6DPU - chains A and C of the 12 polymer chains in the assembly; structure by electron microscopy, 3.10 A resolution.

# Chain A (and C)
Molecule: Tubulin alpha-1B chain
Organism: Sus scrofa
Notes: chain C of this document is another copy of the same molecule, construct and numbering; everything in this record applies to it too
Reference sequence: Q2XVP4 (TBA1B_PIG); residues 1-451 here = UniProt positions 1-451
Sequence (451 residues; row label = number of the first residue in the row):
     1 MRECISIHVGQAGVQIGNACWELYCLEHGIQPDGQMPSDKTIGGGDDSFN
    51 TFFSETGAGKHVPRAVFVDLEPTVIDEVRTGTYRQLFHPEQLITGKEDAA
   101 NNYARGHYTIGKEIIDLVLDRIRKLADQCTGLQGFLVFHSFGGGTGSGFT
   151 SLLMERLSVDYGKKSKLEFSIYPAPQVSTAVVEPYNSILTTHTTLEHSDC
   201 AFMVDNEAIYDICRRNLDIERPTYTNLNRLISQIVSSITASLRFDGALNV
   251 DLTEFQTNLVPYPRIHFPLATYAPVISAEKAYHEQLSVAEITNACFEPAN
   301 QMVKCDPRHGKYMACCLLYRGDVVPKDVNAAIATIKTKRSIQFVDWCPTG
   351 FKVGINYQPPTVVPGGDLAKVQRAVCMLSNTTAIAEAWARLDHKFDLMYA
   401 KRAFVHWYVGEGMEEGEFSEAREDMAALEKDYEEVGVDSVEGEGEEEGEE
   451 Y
Disordered / not traced: 38-46, 440-451
Ligand contacts: GTP (guanosine-5'-triphosphate): G10, Q11, A12, Q15, D69, D98, A99, A100, N101, S140, G143, G144, T145, G146, I171, T179, E183, N206, Y224, L227, N228, I231
Curated features (UniProtKB/Swiss-Prot):
  - motif: M1 to C4 (MREC motif)
  - active site: E254
  - binding site (GTP): G10, Q11, A12, Q15, E71, A99, S140, G143, G144, T145, G146, T179, E183, N206, Y224, N228, L252
  - binding site (Mg(2+)): E71
  - site: Y451 (Involved in polymerization)
  - modified residue: K40 (N6,N6,N6-trimethyllysine), S48 (Phosphoserine), S232 (Phosphoserine), Y282 (3'-nitrotyrosine), R339 (Omega-N-methylarginine), S439 (Phosphoserine), E443 (5-glutamyl polyglutamate), E445 (5-glutamyl polyglutamate), Y451 (3'-nitrotyrosine)
  - cross-link (Glycyl lysine isopeptide (Lys-Gly)): K326 (interchain with G-Cter in ubiquitin), K370 (interchain with G-Cter in ubiquitin)

# How chain A and chain C interact
Pairs across the interface (12):
  E279(A) with Q85(C), hydrogen bond
  Y282(A) with T56(C)
  H283(A) with T56(C); K60(C), hydrogen bond; V62(C); Q85(C), hydrogen bond (side chain-backbone); F87(C); H88(C)
  E284(A) with T56(C)
  Q285(A) with E55(C), hydrogen bond (side chain-backbone); Q128(C), hydrogen bond
  E297(A) with K124(C)
Interface residues without a listed pair, chain A (8 interface residues in all): K280, E290
Interface residues without a listed pair, chain C (11 interface residues in all): L86, E90

# Summary
8 residues of chain A face 11 of chain C across their interface; the contacts include 5 hydrogen bonds. Polar
contacts include E279(A)-Q85(C), H283(A)-K60(C) and H283(A)-Q85(C). Bound to chain A: GTP.
Chain A and chain C are both Tubulin alpha-1B chain (Sus scrofa); the structure, Undecorated GMPCPP
microtubule, was determined by electron microscopy, deposited together with 6DPV and 6DPW.
